Entry 8E5K (electron microscopy, 4.20 A resolution (low resolution: residue-level contacts below are approximate; hydrogen-bond / salt-bridge calls are withheld)); this record covers chains C and D of the 9 polymer chains in the assembly.

Chain C (and D):
Molecule: DNA-directed RNA polymerase subunit alpha
From: Escherichia coli
Notes: EC 2.7.7.6; chain D of this document is another copy of the same molecule, construct and numbering; everything in this record applies to it too
UniProt: P0A7Z4 (RPOA_ECOLI); residues 1-329 here = UniProt positions 1-329
Amino-acid sequence (329 residues; each row starts with the number of its first residue):
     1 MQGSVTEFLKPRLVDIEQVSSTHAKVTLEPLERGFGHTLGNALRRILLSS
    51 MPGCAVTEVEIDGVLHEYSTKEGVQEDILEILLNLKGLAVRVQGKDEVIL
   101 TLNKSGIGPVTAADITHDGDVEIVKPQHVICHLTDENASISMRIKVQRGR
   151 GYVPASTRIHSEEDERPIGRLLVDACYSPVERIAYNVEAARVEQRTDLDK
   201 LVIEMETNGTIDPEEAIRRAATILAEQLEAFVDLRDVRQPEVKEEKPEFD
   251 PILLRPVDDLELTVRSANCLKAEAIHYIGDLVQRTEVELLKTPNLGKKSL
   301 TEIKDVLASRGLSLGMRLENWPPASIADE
Not modelled in the structure: 1-6, 159-164, 234-329 (chain D: 1-4, 159-168, 233-329)
Curated features (UniProtKB/Swiss-Prot):
  - region: Glu162 to Glu165 (Required for interaction with Crp at class II promoters)
  - modified residue: Arg265 (ADP-ribosylarginine), Lys297 (N6-acetyllysine), Lys298 (N6-acetyllysine)

How chain C and chain D interact:
Contacting residue pairs (50):
  Glu7(C) - Arg150(D)
  Phe8(C) - Arg150(D)
  Phe8(C) - Ile223(D)
  Phe8(C) - Gln227(D)
  Leu9(C) - Gln227(D)
  Lys10(C) - Glu226(D)
  Lys10(C) - Gln227(D)
  Pro11(C) - Gln227(D)
  Pro11(C) - Ala230(D)
  Leu13(C) - Phe231(D)
  Leu28(C) - Phe231(D)
  Gly34(C) - Arg45(D)
  Phe35(C) - Ser50(D)
  Phe35(C) - Ile223(D)
  Phe35(C) - Gln227(D)
  His37(C) - Arg45(D)
  Thr38(C) - Arg45(D)
  Asn41(C) - Asn41(D)
  Ala42(C) - Thr38(D)
  Arg45(C) - Gly34(D)
  Arg45(C) - His37(D)
  Arg45(C) - Thr38(D)
  Ile46(C) - Phe35(D)
  Ser49(C) - Phe35(D)
  Ser50(C) - Phe8(D)
  Gly149(C) - Val5(D)
  Arg150(C) - Val5(D)
  Arg150(C) - Glu7(D)
  Arg150(C) - Phe8(D)
  Arg218(C) - Phe231(D)
  Ala221(C) - Phe231(D)
  Ala221(C) - Val232(D)
  Thr222(C) - Val232(D)
  Ile223(C) - Phe8(D)
  Leu224(C) - Leu228(D)
  Glu226(C) - Lys10(D)
  Gln227(C) - Leu9(D)
  Gln227(C) - Pro11(D)
  Gln227(C) - Phe35(D)
  Leu228(C) - Leu39(D)
  Leu228(C) - Ala221(D)
  Leu228(C) - Leu224(D)
  Ala230(C) - Pro11(D)
  Phe231(C) - Leu28(D)
  Phe231(C) - Leu43(D)
  Phe231(C) - Ile217(D)
  Phe231(C) - Arg218(D)
  Phe231(C) - Ala221(D)
  Val232(C) - Ala221(D)
  Val232(C) - Thr222(D)
Other interface residues (no listed pair), chain C (35 interface residues in all): Arg12, Leu31, Leu39, Pro52, Ala225
Other interface residues (no listed pair), chain D (36 interface residues in all): Thr6, Arg12, Leu13, Leu31, Ala42, Ile46, Ala225

Overview:
35 residues of chain C and 36 residues of chain D are in contact.
Chain C and chain D are both DNA-directed RNA polymerase subunit alpha (Escherichia coli); the structure,
Escherichia coli Rho-dependent transcription pre-termination complex containing 21 nt long RNA spacer,
Mg-ADP-BeF3, and NusG; TEC ..., was determined by electron microscopy together with 8E3F, 8E3H, 8E5L, 8E5O,
8E5P, 8E6W and 3 further entries from the same study.
